Entry 7UPW (electron microscopy, 2.70 A resolution); this record covers chains H and L of the 9 polymer chains in the assembly.

[Chain H]
Molecule: SP1-77 Fab heavy chain
From: Homo sapiens
Notes: antibody fragment or engineered binder
Sequence (451 residues; numbered 1 to 440 plus 11 insertion-coded residues; the number before each row is that of its first residue; a row labelled like 82A-82C holds insertion residues (82A, then the next letters in order)):
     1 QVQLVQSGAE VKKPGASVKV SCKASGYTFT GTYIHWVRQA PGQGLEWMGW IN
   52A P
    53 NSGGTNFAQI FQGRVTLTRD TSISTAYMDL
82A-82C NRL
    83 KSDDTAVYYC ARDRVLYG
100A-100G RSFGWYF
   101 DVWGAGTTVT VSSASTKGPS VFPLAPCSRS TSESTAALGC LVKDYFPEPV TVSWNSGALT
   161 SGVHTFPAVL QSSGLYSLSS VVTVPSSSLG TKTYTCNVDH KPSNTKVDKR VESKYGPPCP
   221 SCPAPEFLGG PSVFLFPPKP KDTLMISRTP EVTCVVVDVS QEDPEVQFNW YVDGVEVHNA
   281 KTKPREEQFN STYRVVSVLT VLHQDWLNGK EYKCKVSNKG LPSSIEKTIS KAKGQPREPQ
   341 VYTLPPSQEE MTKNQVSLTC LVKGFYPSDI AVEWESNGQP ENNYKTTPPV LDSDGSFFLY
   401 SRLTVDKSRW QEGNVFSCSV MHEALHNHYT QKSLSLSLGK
Unresolved in the structure: 215-440
Disulfide bonds: Cys-22/Cys-92, Cys-140/Cys-196
Reported in the primary citation:
  - binding site for N-acetylglucosamine: Ser-54, Ser-74

[Chain L]
Molecule: SP1-77 Fab light chain
From: Homo sapiens
Notes: antibody fragment or engineered binder
Sequence (213 residues; numbered 1 to 214; 1 number in that range is skipped by the numbering (no residue carries it; nothing is unmodelled there); the number before each row is that of its first residue):
     1 DIQMTQSPSS LSASVGDRVT ITCQASQDIS DYLNWYQQQP GKAPKLLIYD ASNLETGVPS
    61 RFSGSGSGTD FTFTISSLQP EDIGTYYCQQ YDNL
    96 PTFGGGTKLE IKRTVAAPSV FIFPPSDEQL KSGTASVVCL LNNFYPREAK VQWKVDNALQ
   156 SGNSQESVTE QDSKDSTYSL SSTLTLSKAD YEKHKVYACE VTHQGLSSPV TKSFNRGEC
Unresolved in the structure: 214
Disulfide bonds: Cys-23/Cys-88, Cys-134/Cys-194

[Interface between chain H and chain L]
Pairs across the interface - 74 pairs, chain H then chain L:
  Val-37(H) / Phe-98(L)  hydrophobic
  Gln-39(H) / Gln-38(L)  hydrogen bond
  Gln-39(H) / Tyr-87(L)
  Gln-43(H) / Tyr-87(L)
  Gly-44(H) / Tyr-87(L)
  Leu-45(H) / Pro-44(L)  hydrophobic
  Leu-45(H) / Tyr-87(L)  hydrophobic
  Leu-45(H) / Phe-98(L)  hydrophobic
  Trp-47(H) / Leu-94(L)  hydrophobic
  Trp-47(H) / Pro-96(L)  hydrophobic
  Tyr-91(H) / Gln-38(L)
  Tyr-91(H) / Lys-42(L)
  Tyr-91(H) / Ala-43(L)  hydrophobic
  Arg-96(H) / Glu-55(L)  salt bridge
  Tyr-99(H) / Tyr-49(L)
  Arg-100A(H) / Asp-31(L)  salt bridge
  Arg-100A(H) / Asp-50(L)  salt bridge
  Arg-100A(H) / Tyr-91(L)  hydrogen bond
  Phe-100C(H) / Tyr-32(L)  hydrophobic
  Gly-100D(H) / Asn-34(L)
  Gly-100D(H) / Tyr-91(L)
  Trp-100E(H) / Gln-89(L)
  Trp-100E(H) / Tyr-91(L)
  Trp-100E(H) / Pro-96(L)
  Tyr-100F(H) / Asn-34(L)
  Tyr-100F(H) / Tyr-36(L)
  Tyr-100F(H) / Leu-46(L)  hydrophobic
  Tyr-100F(H) / Asp-50(L)
  Tyr-100F(H) / Gln-89(L)  hydrogen bond (backbone-side chain)
  Tyr-100F(H) / Tyr-91(L)  hydrophobic
  Phe-100G(H) / Tyr-36(L)  hydrogen bond (backbone-side chain)
  Phe-100G(H) / Leu-46(L)
  Phe-100G(H) / Gln-89(L)
  Phe-100G(H) / Phe-98(L)  hydrophobic
  Trp-103(H) / Ala-43(L)  hydrophobic
  Trp-103(H) / Pro-44(L)
  Gly-104(H) / Ala-43(L)
  Val-121(H) / Glu-123(L)
  Phe-122(H) / Ser-121(L)
  Phe-122(H) / Glu-123(L)
  Phe-122(H) / Gln-124(L)
  Pro-123(H) / Ser-121(L)
  Pro-123(H) / Glu-123(L)
  Leu-124(H) / Phe-118(L)  hydrophobic
  Leu-124(H) / Val-133(L)  hydrophobic
  Ala-125(H) / Phe-118(L)
  Pro-126(H) / Phe-118(L)  hydrophobic
  Cys-127(H) / Phe-209(L)  hydrophobic
  Cys-127(H) / Glu-213(L)  hydrogen bond (side chain-backbone)
  Ala-137(H) / Phe-116(L)  hydrophobic
  Ala-137(H) / Phe-118(L)
  Ala-137(H) / Leu-135(L)  hydrophobic
  Lys-143(H) / Ser-131(L)  hydrogen bond
  Lys-143(H) / Thr-180(L)
  His-164(H) / Asn-137(L)
  His-164(H) / Asn-138(L)
  His-164(H) / Thr-164(L)
  Thr-165(H) / Thr-164(L)  hydrogen bond (backbone-side chain)
  Phe-166(H) / Leu-135(L)  hydrophobic
  Phe-166(H) / Ser-162(L)
  Phe-166(H) / Thr-164(L)
  Phe-166(H) / Ser-174(L)
  Phe-166(H) / Leu-175(L)  hydrophobic
  Phe-166(H) / Ser-176(L)
  Pro-167(H) / Ser-162(L)  hydrogen bond (backbone-side chain)
  Pro-167(H) / Val-163(L)
  Pro-167(H) / Thr-164(L)
  Val-169(H) / Gln-160(L)
  Val-169(H) / Glu-161(L)
  Val-169(H) / Ser-162(L)
  Leu-170(H) / Gln-160(L)  hydrogen bond (backbone-side chain)
  Ser-179(H) / Ser-176(L)  hydrogen bond
  Val-181(H) / Leu-135(L)  hydrophobic
  Thr-183(H) / Asn-137(L)
Also at the interface, not in a pair above, chain H (47 interface residues in all): His-35, Glu-46, Phe-59, Ala-60, Ser-128, Thr-131, Thr-135, Ala-136, Leu-138, Leu-141, Gln-171, Lys-209
Also at the interface, not in a pair above, chain L (43 interface residues in all): Gln-90, Gly-100, Pro-119, Ser-127

[Overview]
The interface between chain H and chain L involves 47 residues on one side and 43 on the other, with 10
hydrogen bonds and 3 salt bridges. Polar contacts include Arg-96(H)/Glu-55(L), Arg-100A(H)/Asp-31(L) and
Arg-100A(H)/Asp-50(L). From the paper: a binding site for N-acetylglucosamine at Ser-54(H) and Ser-74(H).
Chain H is SP1-77 Fab heavy chain and chain L is SP1-77 Fab light chain, both from Homo sapiens; the
structure, Three RBD-down state of SARS-CoV-2 D614G spike in complex with the SP1-77 neutralizing antibody Fab
fragment, was determined by electron microscopy together with 7UPX and 7UPY from the same study.
